PDB entry 8XQW | electron microscopy, 2.90 A resolution | chains A and D of the 22 polymer chains in the assembly

[Chain A]
Name: Fhl1
From: Chlamydomonas reinhardtii
Sequence (1182 residues; each row starts with the number of its first residue):
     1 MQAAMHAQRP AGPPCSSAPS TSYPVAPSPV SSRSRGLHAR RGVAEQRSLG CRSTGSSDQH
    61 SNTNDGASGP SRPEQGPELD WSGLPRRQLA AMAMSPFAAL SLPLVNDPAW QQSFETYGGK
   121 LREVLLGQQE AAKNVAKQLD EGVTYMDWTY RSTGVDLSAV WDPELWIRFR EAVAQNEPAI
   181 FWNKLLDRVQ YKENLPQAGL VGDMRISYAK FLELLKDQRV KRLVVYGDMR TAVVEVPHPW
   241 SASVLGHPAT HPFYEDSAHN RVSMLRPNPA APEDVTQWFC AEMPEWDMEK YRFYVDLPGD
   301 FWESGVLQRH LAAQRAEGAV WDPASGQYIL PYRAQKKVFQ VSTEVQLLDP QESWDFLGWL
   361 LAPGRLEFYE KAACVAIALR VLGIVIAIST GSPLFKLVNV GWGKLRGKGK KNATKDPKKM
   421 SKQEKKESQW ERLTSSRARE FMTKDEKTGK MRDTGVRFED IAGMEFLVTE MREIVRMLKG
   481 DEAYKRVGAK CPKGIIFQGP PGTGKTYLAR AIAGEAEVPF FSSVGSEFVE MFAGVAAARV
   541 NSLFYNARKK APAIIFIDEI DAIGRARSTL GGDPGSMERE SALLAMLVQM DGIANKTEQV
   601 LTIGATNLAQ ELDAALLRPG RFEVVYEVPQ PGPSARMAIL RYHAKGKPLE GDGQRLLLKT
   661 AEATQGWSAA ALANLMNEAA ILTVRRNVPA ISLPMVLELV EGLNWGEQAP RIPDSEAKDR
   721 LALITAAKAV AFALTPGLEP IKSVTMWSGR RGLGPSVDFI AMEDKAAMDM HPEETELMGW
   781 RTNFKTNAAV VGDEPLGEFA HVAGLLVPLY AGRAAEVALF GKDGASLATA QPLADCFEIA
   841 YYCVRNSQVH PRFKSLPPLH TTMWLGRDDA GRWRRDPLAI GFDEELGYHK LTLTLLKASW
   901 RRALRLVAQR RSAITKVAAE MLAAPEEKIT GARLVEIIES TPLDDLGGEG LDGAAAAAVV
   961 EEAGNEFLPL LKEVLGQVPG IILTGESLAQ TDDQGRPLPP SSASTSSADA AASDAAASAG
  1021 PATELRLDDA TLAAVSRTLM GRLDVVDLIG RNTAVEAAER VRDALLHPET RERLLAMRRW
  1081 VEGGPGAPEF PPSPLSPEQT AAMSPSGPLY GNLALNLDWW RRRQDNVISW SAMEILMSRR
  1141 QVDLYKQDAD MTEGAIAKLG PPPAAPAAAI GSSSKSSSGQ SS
Not modelled in the structure: 1-108, 391-420, 986-1023, 1165-1182
Ion coordination: Mg2+: Thr506 (together with AMP-PNP)
Residues lining bound ligands: AMP-PNP (ANP; phosphoaminophosphonic acid-adenylate ester): Asp460, Ile461, Ala462, Gly463, Met464, Pro500, Pro501, Gly502, Thr503, Gly504, Lys505, Thr506, Tyr507, Asn607, Ile639, Tyr642, His643, Ala669, Ala670, Ala673

[Chain D]
Name: Ycf2
From: Chlamydomonas reinhardtii
UniProt: A0A218N8A7 (A0A218N8A7_CHLRE); residue numbers follow UniProt; this construct covers 1-2971
Sequence (2971 residues; numbered 1 to 2971; the number before each row is that of its first residue):
     1 MTFLNHYTYL FSIPEKQADK VSGILRLAQA RPIETLQNER INKQLNAFLK TYKFEKLITN
    61 YKKMQSFIPN NSLNGNKTNS STNKLYATSL NVFPENPPLM VRKAVSDEAD KFSKFTYSKV
   121 QVVTNNLNNG MNSKEFIKAN NLKPSLRAAE SLVLNHLTYN KFKENLYFKT NNIQPTKSKS
   181 TSLFFLNILS NSKPRTCSDF LSSPKIRKTW FRNTAWSLQT QQHRSSNGIN LSLQLPYALG
   241 PSVPAGASGQ NMYELPVAQS SSRFGTYYFL QKLLSKYLDV WNASADNGSV LSNSENIKLN
   301 FSMVSLLDSK MAIQTPNSLY FVFTQLNQKT FLSYWLLPVA GLALLTPTLL TLTGQSVSVQ
   361 KFNSFINKKT DMMVLSNTEM PSKSFGTPTL FGTSVEIYLP NSYMPKGEGE SGINRVNSSI
   421 NAVKKNTVTA NLVLDSESQE VATSFQNDLI SIKYCFNNLY NYISNKTALS TKNLFLFSAI
   481 KSNATKHKRT QSFFSVENTT TLGNNSNFVK GHFKSSINAF SSYLPSTNVH SMIPLTSLPY
   541 LKAISPLYSK FMIDHSLKFI TPKTTLKLLQ HKLNKSPKQM YTKTQNFTGL RDLRALNSFS
   601 FGQVNFRTNH FLHSNSRPLN HYNQALKLIN GYEQYKNNLQ INCNKTLDLN TKNKLVYQVN
   661 KSHLFNQKCS QIVYKQSLYN RDLCTIRGTG TKVVDYFSHG DKLSNKNGIV LDYFVYSNLL
   721 FDNKTNTIIN KDGKQNITKL KLNLTKTTVP FKTLIKKYTS INSLVANEQT RNNLNLGLIH
   781 FNGHLSVVSN ANLLTGRPVK FIYYKFDKRL NSYLIYVNQN LKKFIQLNNN FLKPKPLSHQ
   841 KNKPVEDFNQ YATNNSSPPK TNVFEKSFVE DSSLRKPLTS LRGSKQFLNS LTILFKHQKM
   901 FKKKTLKAHK WHSDTQGIFR KHTNSSFGSA NFSNGPEESS LSTRLHIQKK RKAKKQRLET
   961 RRQKKRTRFF PRPVWLRSRM FLNFLTERNK YYLNSTITKQ GFSLPSKDVV TTKLDWLKED
  1021 MRRLPLGAYQ YKSLLTQKAG NKFQRQSFTE VVSTMEYING IHKALNNSIF NKIVRKSLLS
  1081 SSQNPLKLRL VANYSKMQFM HRVKLPFYRT LKHSEGTKNL ANKKQNLRDI KIKANYNNFK
  1141 SQKANNQPQQ NDKDKDKDTM FRDFWVWSYN NTQTNAFNQN LWWLLPNLTT KQSNLEFLTS
  1201 TYPTAKETQR AKEEIHGNSI PTASKNQIAL IRLNWALNKT NINTFTDYSK RNNLWTTQKL
  1261 RNQSKNNKTK SLEKQFITNW EKFFLNKNLN IFSKKIISKV KQKKQKLNYM TSYLNVQSEH
  1321 NVKIFHNSWW THLNIKNLVN NQDMVIPVRE GYFSVGNFNS EFINSAIIKS INNKTLVENY
  1381 VYSPSSEKET MQLLLMSSSI LLHLCAIISL VSISQVRCFV KFHLILLYKL SNVYNAILNQ
  1441 LSNKLQKNLP IYNNINKLNS RYFYMNHQKS QIKQRKKLLT YFSLTLLKKQ FVTVKPLQIR
  1501 NFASIKNQSS NNSNLTYTDM LPLSLRANKF RGSKYDISIR EEEGQSAHIK PSKSMYAKLN
  1561 ILSLKTIFLK QLLMNKKPSA LPSNVGLKSN RETQKSQLIQ RIKTKELQIS LKKNIIGFSK
  1621 VTKNHILKIL FNVIEVFQTA VRNISSFFEK PAEFTTTWIA YGFLVEWSSD FITIIPENVD
  1681 IYIWNVFSKI YRTIPLSFIS TTLGPASTVF DPVTNSTIPI QMGNFNYQKM VAFPILLSLS
  1741 HLLHRRILYL FDTLFSTITQ PDTDLIARQE KGTLFWDIWA DFLVTAADYY NVNVAALSTI
  1801 KAEQNSLIEN ISNDFDNLTM SSKKPFFMPN KGVSNIKNIF WIKKLKEPQL PESIVQNREV
  1861 FVRERKRTLK GLFNIYAPQE ETLWNNPTSP KNLSDEKISF KLFNQLNLQL FAEKNKIKPY
  1921 FEAYFSTTQQ KTNIMQSAFP EANLNRWSVN QFITYQSWHS HNGSNNSNGD LFIDYHPPKT
  1981 FSHIPALKYN SILQQPIGSL VCQIYSGLFN KQISKNILLV NPKTTSNNLV DYNVLLIQAL
  2041 AGETEMKIIT DNAQRYALVN RGFAIGIKLL REVFDAIALN TPCIFLLEDI HAIGERRPML
  2101 ISDFGGGMSD DNGSFKEDFF GSQRDEVHEK NQVVYQLTRH AITHYKKPFK GDYSLAIPTN
  2161 LYVTDLFLKL PTQSISNLTN VENHNLSIKN KIQHNGTQSL TETKRNLGGD INKNSYLQLT
  2221 QFTKTLAPPS TSPFSVLLLK EEKRLKPNKI VEELPWTSLP GEQLATKPRT SYSVRAKVAM
  2281 LAELSLSNLS AKLDMITDLL VIIDSVRSNK GFVVFATTDI PHVLDPALRR PGRLDETICL
  2341 PNIHTSNILN FTKNYEIFKS AKDTSNFGKK IILNEMQNLT TTSTQRDMYL SCLPTNNQTH
  2401 KTKREGVLTM NLKDYNILLN QVYFAEGTGG ILNSQMHKDS LQKSLNFALI SHSKKLKELN
  2461 VSKLIGSNGT VSQGNVDQLG VFAGQIVNKQ KKSLQQHLPN SKKSFKKKYK DKAIIYYEVG
  2521 KFVLNYFLNN QLTQSSIIDK PVSVTNKQTN DITIFGNDFL NLKTINYLSL YNSKNKILLQ
  2581 LMLIFGGKIS QLLSSKNLVK SLKQASINSY MVEEESGSIS SAGMPLGQTH LLPKALSVLA
  2641 KPMIFSDGYN NQNLKTATTL LLSFIHKRYL YRKNLIVPKL LSFADGNILD EPPSPPFSSL
  2701 LIPAKRFENY KRFFRDTLTG DKMGQRKSQI TLLEKLQYHM QLRSIKQLNA TFSSQENLDF
  2761 QSNAALTSQK LDTLMSLSTN NLLQNPTNIN WYYQNRILKR HGQYLTNQWW NGQLSEHNAE
  2821 TVFLSDIDWR SSFIKNKNIN ITKSKNLYRL TQQKNNTDGL DVLLDFPDTD QYYNPKRRRW
  2881 LLNNGSWNFW FNFDKLYSEE IVTTWILESL IQTYKYLHKN TELLDFVTNK FITLGYIAPE
  2941 NANLQNISGF PSQSELLSTK EIILTNSFKR F
Not modelled in the structure: 1-34, 68-263, 281-317, 357-446, 479-537, 578-612, 639-734, 758-781, 797-807, 829-877, 923-936, 995-1124, 1140-1158, 1187-1218, 1268-1289, 1344-1359, 1376-1384, 1450-1661, 1705-1727, 1792-1802, 1819-1914, 1927-1943, 1962-1970, 2099-2111, 2195-2211, 2222-2230, 2381-2402, 2426-2442, 2463-2501, 2535-2550, 2608-2622, 2755-2762, 2833-2859, 2945-2952
Residues lining bound ligands:
  - diacyl glycerol (DGA), molecule 1: Leu332, Ser333, Trp335, Leu336, Val339, Ala1406, Ser1409, Leu1410
  - diacyl glycerol (DGA), molecule 2: Leu337, Ala340, Gly341, Leu344, Thr1390, Leu1393, Leu1394, Ser1397, Leu1401

[Interface between chain A and chain D]
Residue-residue contacts (168):
  Ala179(A) with Gln1317(D)
  Ile180(A) with Gln1317(D), hydrogen bond (backbone-side chain)
  Trp182(A) with Glu1319(D); His1320(D), hydrogen bond (side chain-backbone)
  Asn183(A) with Gln1317(D); Ser1318(D), hydrogen bond (side chain-backbone); Glu1319(D); His1320(D), hydrogen bond (side chain-backbone)
  Leu186(A) with His1320(D); Asn1321(D)
  Gln190(A) with Val1322(D); Lys1323(D)
  Lys192(A) with Trp1330(D)
  Glu193(A) with Asn1327(D), hydrogen bond; Ser1328(D)
  Leu195(A) with Trp1330(D), hydrophobic
  Gln197(A) with Trp1330(D)
  Pro252(A) with Asn889(D)
  Glu255(A) with Ser890(D); Thr892(D), hydrogen bond
  Asp256(A) with Ser913(D)
  His259(A) with Thr892(D); Ile893(D)
  Val262(A) with Phe919(D), hydrophobic
  Ser263(A) with Phe919(D), hydrogen bond (backbone-backbone)
  Leu265(A) with Ile918(D)
  Trp321(A) with Ser616(D)
  Tyr328(A) with Pro618(D)
  Gln498(A) with Leu2239(D)
  Asn595(A) with Asn1791(D)
  Glu598(A) with Asn1791(D)
  Ala609(A) with Val2236(D)
  Gln610(A) with Leu2239(D); Lys2240(D), hydrogen bond (backbone-side chain)
  Leu612(A) with Lys2240(D), hydrogen bond (backbone-side chain)
  Leu617(A) with Ser2232(D), hydrogen bond (backbone-side chain); Val2236(D), hydrophobic
  Phe622(A) with Ser2232(D)
  Glu623(A) with Thr2231(D); Ser2232(D)
  Val624(A) with Thr2231(D)
  Val625(A) with Thr2231(D)
  Pro633(A) with Ser2744(D)
  Ser634(A) with Gln2747(D), hydrogen bond; Leu2748(D)
  Met637(A) with Phe2752(D), hydrophobic
  Arg641(A) with Phe2752(D)
  Leu658(A) with Leu2748(D), hydrophobic; Asn2749(D)
  Trp667(A) with Glu2262(D)
  Ser668(A) with Glu2262(D)
  Ala671(A) with Glu2262(D)
  Asn704(A) with Pro2260(D)
  Trp705(A) with Ser2258(D); Pro2260(D), hydrophobic
  Leu721(A) with Tyr2804(D)
  Lys728(A) with His2801(D), hydrogen bond (side chain-backbone); Gln2803(D)
  Phe732(A) with Ile2797(D), hydrophobic
  Glu739(A) with Tyr2793(D), hydrogen bond
  Arg751(A) with Leu2863(D)
  Gly752(A) with Leu2805(D); Thr2806(D), hydrogen bond (backbone-backbone)
  Leu753(A) with Trp2256(D); Thr2257(D); Tyr2804(D); Leu2805(D), hydrophobic
  Gly754(A) with Tyr2804(D), hydrogen bond (backbone-backbone)
  Pro755(A) with Gln2803(D); Tyr2804(D)
  Ser756(A) with Gly2802(D); Gln2803(D), hydrogen bond
  Val757(A) with Gly2802(D), hydrogen bond (backbone-backbone)
  Phe759(A) with Tyr2793(D); Ile2797(D), hydrophobic; Leu2798(D), hydrophobic
  Met762(A) with Leu2742(D), hydrophobic
  Glu763(A) with Ile2745(D)
  Ala766(A) with Ile2745(D), hydrophobic
  Asp769(A) with Lys2746(D), salt bridge
  Met770(A) with Leu2742(D)
  His771(A) with His2739(D)
  Pro772(A) with His2739(D); Leu2742(D), hydrophobic
  Glu773(A) with Lys2735(D); His2739(D), salt bridge
  Thr775(A) with Ile2789(D); Asn2790(D)
  Glu776(A) with Thr2787(D); Asn2790(D)
  Glu798(A) with Arg2726(D), salt bridge; Thr2787(D); Asn2788(D), hydrogen bond (side chain-backbone)
  His801(A) with Ile2789(D)
  Leu827(A) with Gln2808(D)
  Ala828(A) with Tyr2804(D)
  Gln831(A) with His2801(D); Gln2808(D)
  Pro832(A) with His2801(D)
  Asp835(A) with Arg2800(D), salt bridge; His2801(D), salt bridge
  Glu838(A) with Tyr2792(D); Arg2796(D), salt bridge
  Ile839(A) with Tyr2792(D), hydrophobic
  Tyr842(A) with Arg2726(D), hydrogen bond; Lys2727(D); Asn2788(D); Tyr2792(D)
  Asn846(A) with Thr2717(D), hydrogen bond (side chain-backbone); Arg2726(D)
  Ser847(A) with Arg2726(D)
  Trp864(A) with Asn2180(D); Phe2714(D), hydrophobic
  Asp869(A) with Asn2248(D)
  Ala870(A) with Asn2190(D)
  Arg872(A) with Glu2182(D), salt bridge; Leu2186(D); Ser2187(D), hydrogen bond (side chain-backbone); Lys2189(D)
  Trp873(A) with Leu2186(D); Ser2187(D), hydrogen bond (backbone-backbone); Phe2714(D), hydrophobic; Thr2719(D)
  Arg874(A) with Asn2185(D); Leu2186(D)
  Arg875(A) with Leu2178(D); Asn2185(D)
  Asp876(A) with Leu2178(D)
  Ala879(A) with Leu2178(D)
  Ile880(A) with Asn2177(D)
  Asp883(A) with Thr2179(D)
  Glu884(A) with Trp2887(D)
  Glu885(A) with Trp2887(D)
  Pro1108(A) with Ser2606(D); Ile2607(D)
  Leu1109(A) with Ile2607(D), hydrophobic
  Gly1111(A) with Ser2606(D)
  Asn1112(A) with Lys2603(D); Leu2626(D)
  Ala1114(A) with Met2643(D)
  Leu1115(A) with Leu2602(D), hydrophobic; Met2643(D), hydrophobic
  Asn1116(A) with Lys2641(D); Pro2642(D); Met2643(D)
  Asp1118(A) with Ala2640(D); Lys2641(D), hydrogen bond (side chain-backbone)
  Trp1119(A) with Val2599(D), hydrophobic; Met2624(D); Pro2625(D); Leu2626(D), hydrogen bond (backbone-backbone); Leu2636(D); Ala2640(D); Lys2641(D), hydrogen bond (side chain-backbone)
  Trp1120(A) with Met2624(D); Leu2626(D)
  Arg1121(A) with Met2624(D); Pro2625(D); Leu2639(D), hydrogen bond (side chain-backbone)
  Trp1130(A) with Asn2884(D); Gly2885(D); Ser2886(D)
  Thr1152(A) with Asn2883(D); Asn2884(D)
  Gly1154(A) with Asn2884(D)
  Ala1155(A) with Asn2883(D); Asn2884(D)
  Lys1158(A) with Asn2884(D), hydrogen bond
Other interface residues (no listed pair), chain A (131 interface residues in all): Asp187, Val201, Met264, Pro323, Pro363, Gly364, Arg365, Gln630, Ala638, Gln665, Gly666, Leu738, Arg750, Lys765, Trp780, Val802, Leu805, Leu809, Tyr841, Arg845, Leu865, Gly866, Arg867, Gly871, Pro877, Gly881, Arg1122, Met1151
Other interface residues (no listed pair), chain D (123 interface residues in all): Arg617, Lys896, Gly917, Gln1173, Thr1174, Trp1235, Asn1238, Ile1324, Phe1325, Val2181, Ile2188, Lys2243, Ile2250, Leu2259, Gly2261, Gln2263, Thr2266, Gly2623, Ser2637, Lys2711, Asp2716, Leu2718, Met2723, Tyr2738, Gln2741, Pro2786, Trp2791, Asn2807, Trp2809, Trp2880

[Summary]
131 residues of chain A face 123 of chain D across their interface, with 27 hydrogen bonds and 7 salt bridges.
Among the polar pairs are Asp769(A)-Lys2746(D), Glu773(A)-His2739(D) and Glu798(A)-Arg2726(D). Bound to chain
A: AMP-PNP. Ligands of chain D: diacyl glycerol.
Here chain A is Fhl1 and chain D is Ycf2, both from Chlamydomonas reinhardtii. Entry 8XQW (Cryo-EM structure
of the Ycf2-FtsHi motor complex from Chlamydomonas reinhardtii in AMPPNP bound state) was determined by
electron microscopy, deposited together with 8XQX.
